7B1V - chains A and B; structure by X-ray diffraction, 2.04 A resolution.

== Chain A (and B) ==
Protein: DtxR family iron (Metal) dependent repressor
From: Saccharopolyspora erythraea (strain ATCC 11635 / DSM 40517 / JCM 4748 / NBRC 13426 / NCIMB 8594 / NRRL 2338)
Notes: chain B of this document is another copy of the same molecule, construct and numbering; everything in this record applies to it too
UniProt: A0A2A9J1W2 (A0A2A9J1W2_SACEN); numbering as in UniProt (aligned over 1-231)
Amino-acid sequence (233 residues; each row starts with the number of its first residue; numbers below 1 keep their minus sign (Gly-1 is residue -1)):
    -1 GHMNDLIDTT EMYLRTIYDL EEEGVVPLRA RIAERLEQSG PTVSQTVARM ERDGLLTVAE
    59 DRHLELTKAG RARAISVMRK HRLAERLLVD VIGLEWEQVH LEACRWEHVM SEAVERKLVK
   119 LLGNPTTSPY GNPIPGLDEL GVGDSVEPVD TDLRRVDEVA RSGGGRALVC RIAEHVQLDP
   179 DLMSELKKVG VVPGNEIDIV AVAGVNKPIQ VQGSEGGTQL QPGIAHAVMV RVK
Disordered / not traced: -1 to 2, 56-57, 60-61, 201-203 (chain B: -1 to 2, 141-149)
Modified positions: Cys102 (3-sulfinoalanine; CSD)
Differences from the reference sequence: expression tag (-1 to 0)
Metal / ion sites: Co2+ site 1: Met10, Cys102, Glu105, His106; Co2+ site 2: His79, Glu83, His98, Glu172, Gln175

== Interface between chain A and chain B ==
Contacting residue pairs - 34 pairs, chain A then chain B:
  Val89(A) with Val89(B), hydrophobic; Leu119(B)
  Ile90(A) with Lys115(B); Leu116(B), hydrophobic
  Gly91(A) with Lys115(B), hydrogen bond (backbone-side chain)
  Leu92(A) with Val112(B), hydrophobic
  Glu93(A) with Lys115(B), salt bridge
  Glu100(A) with Val107(B); Met108(B); Ser109(B), hydrogen bond; Val112(B)
  Arg103(A) with Val107(B), hydrogen bond (side chain-backbone); Ser109(B)
  Trp104(A) with Trp104(B), hydrophobic; Val107(B); Met108(B), hydrophobic; Val112(B), hydrophobic
  Val107(A) with Glu100(B); Arg103(B), hydrogen bond (backbone-side chain); Trp104(B); Val107(B), hydrophobic
  Met108(A) with Glu100(B); Trp104(B), hydrophobic
  Ser109(A) with Glu100(B), hydrogen bond; Arg103(B)
  Ala111(A) with Gln96(B)
  Val112(A) with Leu86(B), hydrophobic; Glu100(B); Trp104(B), hydrophobic
  Lys115(A) with Ile90(B); Gly91(B); Glu93(B), salt bridge
  Leu116(A) with Ile90(B), hydrophobic
  Leu119(A) with Val89(B)
Interface residues without a listed pair, chain A (20 interface residues in all): Ile5, Leu85, Leu86, Gln96
Interface residues without a listed pair, chain B (20 interface residues in all): Ile5, Leu85, Leu92, Ala111

== Summary ==
The chain A/chain B interface involves 20 residues from each chain, with 5 hydrogen bonds and 2 salt bridges.
Polar pairs include Glu93(A)-Lys115(B), Gly91(A)-Lys115(B) and Glu100(A)-Ser109(B). The Co2+ site 1 is built
by Met10(A), Cys102(A), Glu105(A) and His106(A).
Chain A and chain B are both DtxR family iron (Metal) dependent repressor (Saccharopolyspora erythraea (strain
ATCC 11635 / DSM 40517 / JCM 4748 / NBRC 13426 / NCIMB 8594 / NRRL 2338)); the structure, DtxR-like
iron-dependent regulator IdeR complexed with cobalt, was determined by X-ray diffraction, deposited together
with 7B1Y, 7B20, 7B23, 7B24 and 7B25.
